Entry 1I85 (X-ray diffraction, 3.20 A resolution); this record covers chains B and D of the 4 polymer chains in the assembly.

[Chain B]
Name: T lymphocyte activation antigen CD86
From: Homo sapiens
Notes: fragment: ig v-type (receptor binding) domain
Reference sequence: P42081 (CD86_HUMAN); residues 1-109 here correspond to UniProt positions 26-134 (UniProt number = residue number + 25)
Chain sequence (110 residues; row label = number of the first residue in the row; numbering starts at 0):
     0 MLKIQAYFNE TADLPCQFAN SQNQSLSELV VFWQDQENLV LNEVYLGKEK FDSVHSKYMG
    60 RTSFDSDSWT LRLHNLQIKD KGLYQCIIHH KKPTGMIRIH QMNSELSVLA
Disordered / not traced: 0
Sequence notes: initiating methionine (0)
UniProt features mapped onto this chain:
  - glycosylation (N-linked (GlcNAc...) asparagine): Asn-8, Asn-22
Cystine bridges: Cys-15/Cys-85

[Chain D]
Name: Cytotoxic T-lymphocyte-associated protein 4
From: Homo sapiens
Notes: fragment: extracellular domain
Reference sequence: P16410 (CTLA4_HUMAN); residues 1-126 here correspond to UniProt positions 36-161 (UniProt number = residue number + 35)
Chain sequence (126 residues; numbered 1 to 126; the number before each row is that of its first residue):
     1 KAMHVAQPAV VLASSRGIAS FVCEYASPGK ATEVRVTVLR QADSQVTEVC AATYMMGNEL
    61 TFLDDSICTG TSSGNQVNLT IQGLRAMDTG LYICKVELMY PPPYYLGIGN GTQIYVIDPE
   121 PCPDSD
Disordered / not traced: 1-2, 27-30, 42-44, 121-126
UniProt features mapped onto this chain:
  - region: Val-11 to Ser-15 (Homodimerization), Met-99 to Tyr-104 (Important for interaction with CD80 and CD86), Tyr-115 to Glu-120 (Homodimerization)
  - glycosylation (N-linked (GlcNAc...) asparagine): Asn-78, Asn-110
Cystine bridges: Cys-23/Cys-94, Cys-50/Cys-68

[Interface between chain B and chain D]
Pairs across the interface (25):
  Val-29(B) / Tyr-100(D)  hydrophobic
  Phe-31(B) / Pro-102(D)  hydrophobic
  Gln-33(B) / Pro-103(D)
  Gln-33(B) / Tyr-104(D)  hydrogen bond (side chain-backbone)
  Asn-37(B) / Pro-103(D)
  Asn-37(B) / Tyr-105(D)  hydrogen bond
  Val-39(B) / Pro-102(D)  hydrophobic
  Val-39(B) / Pro-103(D)
  Glu-42(B) / Tyr-100(D)  hydrogen bond
  Tyr-44(B) / Tyr-100(D)  hydrophobic
  Lys-49(B) / Tyr-100(D)  hydrogen bond
  Ile-86(B) / Tyr-104(D)  hydrophobic
  His-88(B) / Met-99(D)
  His-88(B) / Tyr-100(D)
  His-88(B) / Tyr-104(D)
  Gly-94(B) / Thr-53(D)
  Met-95(B) / Glu-33(D)
  Met-95(B) / Arg-35(D)
  Met-95(B) / Thr-53(D)  hydrogen bond (backbone-side chain)
  Met-95(B) / Met-99(D)
  Met-95(B) / Tyr-100(D)  hydrophobic
  Ile-96(B) / Arg-35(D)
  Ile-96(B) / Met-99(D)
  Arg-97(B) / Met-99(D)
  Arg-97(B) / Tyr-104(D)  hydrogen bond
Other interface residues (no listed pair), chain B (17 interface residues in all): Ser-52, Lys-90, Thr-93
Other interface residues (no listed pair), chain D (11 interface residues in all): Pro-101, Leu-106

[Summary]
Chain B and chain D form an interface of 17 and 11 residues respectively; the contacts include 6 hydrogen
bonds. Polar contacts include Gln-33(B)/Tyr-104(D), Asn-37(B)/Tyr-105(D) and Glu-42(B)/Tyr-100(D).
Here chain B is T lymphocyte activation antigen CD86 and chain D is Cytotoxic T-lymphocyte-associated protein
4, both from Homo sapiens. Entry 1I85 (Crystal structure of the ctla-4/B7-2 complex) was determined by X-ray
diffraction.
